1AR7 - chains 0 and 4 of the 5 polymer chains in the assembly; structure by X-ray diffraction, 2.90 A resolution.

# Chain 0
Protein: P1/mahoney poliovirus
Source organism: Human poliovirus 1
Notes: fragment: virus protomer; engineered mutation(s): CHAIN 1, P95S, CHAIN 2, H142Y
Chain sequence (5 residues; each row starts with the number of its first residue):
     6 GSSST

# Chain 4
Protein: P1/mahoney poliovirus
Source organism: Human poliovirus 1
Notes: fragment: virus protomer; engineered mutation(s): CHAIN 1, P95S, CHAIN 2, H142Y
UniProt: P03299 (POLG_POL1M); residues 2-69 here correspond to UniProt positions 1-68 (UniProt number = residue number - 1)
Chain sequence (68 residues; row label = number of the first residue in the row):
     2 GAQVSSQKVGAHENSNRAYGGSTINYTTINYYRDSASNAASKQDFSQDPS
    52 KFTEPIKDVLIKTAPMLN
Unresolved in the structure: 15-22

# Interface between chain 0 and chain 4
Residue-residue contacts - 12 pairs, chain 0 then chain 4:
  Gly6(0) with Gly2(4), hydrogen bond (backbone-backbone); Ala3(4), hydrogen bond (backbone-backbone)
  Ser7(0) with Ala3(4)
  Ser8(0) with Ala3(4), hydrogen bond (backbone-backbone); Gln4(4); Val5(4), hydrogen bond (backbone-backbone)
  Ser9(0) with Val5(4)
  Thr10(0) with Gln4(4), hydrogen bond; Val5(4), hydrogen bond (backbone-backbone); Ser6(4), hydrogen bond; Ser7(4), hydrogen bond (backbone-backbone); Gln44(4)

# Overview
5 residues of chain 0 face 7 of chain 4 across their interface; the contacts include 8 hydrogen bonds. Polar
contacts include Thr10(0)-Gln4(4), Thr10(0)-Ser6(4) and Gly6(0)-Gly2(4).
Here chain 0 is P1/mahoney poliovirus and chain 4 is P1/mahoney poliovirus, both from Human poliovirus 1.
Entry 1AR7 (P1/mahoney poliovirus, double mutant P1095S + H2142Y) was determined by X-ray diffraction,
deposited together with 1AR6, 1AR8, 1AR9, 1ASJ and 1AL2.
